Entry 9GTP (electron microscopy, 3.50 A resolution); this record covers chains 1l and 2l of the 60 polymer chains in the assembly.

Chain 1l (and 2l):
Molecule: Baseplate protein J-like domain-containing protein
Source organism: Streptomyces coelicolor A3(2)
Notes: chain 2l of this document is another copy of the same molecule, construct and numbering; everything in this record applies to it too
Reference sequence: Q9L0P7 (Q9L0P7_STRCO); residues 1-652 here = UniProt positions 1-652
Sequence (652 residues; numbered 1 to 652; the number before each row is that of its first residue):
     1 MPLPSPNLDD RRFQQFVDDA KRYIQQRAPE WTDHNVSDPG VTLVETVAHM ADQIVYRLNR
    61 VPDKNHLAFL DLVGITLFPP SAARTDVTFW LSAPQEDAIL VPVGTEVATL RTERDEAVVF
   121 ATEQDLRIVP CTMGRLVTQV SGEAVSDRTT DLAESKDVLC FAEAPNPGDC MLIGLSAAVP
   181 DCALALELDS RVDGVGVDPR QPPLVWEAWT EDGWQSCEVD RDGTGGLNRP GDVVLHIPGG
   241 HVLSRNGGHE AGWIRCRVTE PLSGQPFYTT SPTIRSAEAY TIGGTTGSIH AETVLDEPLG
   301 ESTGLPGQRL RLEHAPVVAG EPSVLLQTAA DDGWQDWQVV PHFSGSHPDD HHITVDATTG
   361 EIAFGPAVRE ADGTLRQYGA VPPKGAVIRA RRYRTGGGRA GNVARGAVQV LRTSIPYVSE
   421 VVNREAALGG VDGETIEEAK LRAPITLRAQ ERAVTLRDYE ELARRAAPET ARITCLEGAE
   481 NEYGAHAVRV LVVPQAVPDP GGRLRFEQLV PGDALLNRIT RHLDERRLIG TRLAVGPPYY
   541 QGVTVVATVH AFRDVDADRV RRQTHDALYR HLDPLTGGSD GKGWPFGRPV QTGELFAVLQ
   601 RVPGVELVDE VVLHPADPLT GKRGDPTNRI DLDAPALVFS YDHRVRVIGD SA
Disordered / not traced: 1-13 (chain 2l: 1-10, 539-652)

Chain 1l / chain 2l interface:
Pairs across the interface - 72 pairs, chain 1l then chain 2l:
  F16(1l) - R369(2l)  hydrogen bond (backbone-side chain)
  V17(1l) - R369(2l)
  V41(1l) - H34(2l)
  V44(1l) - W31(2l)  hydrophobic
  E45(1l) - V44(2l)
  E45(1l) - E45(2l)
  V47(1l) - Q26(2l)
  M50(1l) - A48(2l)
  Q53(1l) - D18(2l)
  Q53(1l) - R22(2l)  hydrogen bond
  Q53(1l) - Y23(2l)
  I54(1l) - A51(2l)  hydrophobic
  I54(1l) - I54(2l)  hydrophobic
  R57(1l) - D18(2l)  salt bridge
  R57(1l) - L58(2l)
  L58(1l) - L58(2l)
  R60(1l) - Q14(2l)  hydrogen bond
  R60(1l) - F16(2l)
  V61(1l) - L58(2l)  hydrophobic
  K64(1l) - F13(2l)
  K64(1l) - Q14(2l)  hydrogen bond (side chain-backbone)
  K64(1l) - F16(2l)
  N65(1l) - V61(2l)
  L67(1l) - R12(2l)
  A68(1l) - F13(2l)  hydrophobic
  F69(1l) - N65(2l)
  F69(1l) - H66(2l)
  F69(1l) - F69(2l)
  D71(1l) - R11(2l)  salt bridge
  D71(1l) - F13(2l)
  L72(1l) - K440(2l)
  L72(1l) - A443(2l)
  L72(1l) - P444(2l)
  V73(1l) - F69(2l)  hydrophobic
  V73(1l) - L447(2l)  hydrophobic
  V73(1l) - R448(2l)  hydrogen bond (backbone-side chain)
  G74(1l) - R448(2l)
  L77(1l) - R12(2l)
  H342(1l) - R448(2l)
  S344(1l) - I445(2l)
  S344(1l) - R448(2l)  hydrogen bond (side chain-backbone)
  S344(1l) - A449(2l)
  P366(1l) - I445(2l)  hydrophobic
  V368(1l) - R442(2l)
  V368(1l) - I445(2l)  hydrophobic
  R369(1l) - E438(2l)
  E370(1l) - F78(2l)
  A371(1l) - F78(2l)
  A371(1l) - V431(2l)
  D372(1l) - V431(2l)
  G373(1l) - V431(2l)
  Y378(1l) - I445(2l)  hydrophobic
  A449(1l) - R452(2l)  hydrogen bond (backbone-side chain)
  Q450(1l) - R452(2l)
  E451(1l) - R452(2l)
  R452(1l) - R452(2l)
  R452(1l) - V454(2l)
  R452(1l) - T455(2l)  hydrogen bond
  R452(1l) - D458(2l)  salt bridge
  V454(1l) - R452(2l)
  V454(1l) - L528(2l)  hydrophobic
  Y483(1l) - E480(2l)
  Y483(1l) - N481(2l)  hydrogen bond
  E525(1l) - T455(2l)
  E525(1l) - R457(2l)  salt bridge
  R526(1l) - T455(2l)
  R527(1l) - V454(2l)
  R527(1l) - T455(2l)
  L528(1l) - L528(2l)  hydrophobic
  I529(1l) - V454(2l)
  G530(1l) - H486(2l)  hydrogen bond (backbone-side chain)
  R532(1l) - H486(2l)
Other interface residues (no listed pair), chain 1l (54 interface residues in all): G40, D63, I75, T358, T359, L447, R448, T531
Other interface residues (no listed pair), chain 2l (49 interface residues in all): Q15, T32, V55, N59, L70, Q450, L456

In short:
The interface between chain 1l and chain 2l involves 54 residues on one side and 49 on the other; the contacts
include 10 hydrogen bonds and 4 salt bridges. Polar pairs include R57(1l)-D18(2l), D71(1l)-R11(2l) and
R452(1l)-D458(2l).
Chain 1l and chain 2l are both Baseplate protein J-like domain-containing protein (Streptomyces coelicolor
A3(2)); the structure, Cryo-EM structure of a contractile injection system in Streptomyces coelicolor, the
baseplate complex in extended state ..., was determined by electron microscopy (same publication as 9GTR and
9GTS).
